Entry 7RDZ (electron microscopy, 3.60 A resolution); this record covers chains B and C of the 8 polymer chains in the assembly.

# Chain B
Name: Non-structural protein 8
From: Severe acute respiratory syndrome coronavirus 2
UniProtKB: P0DTD1 (R1AB_SARS2); residues 1-198 here correspond to UniProt positions 3943-4140 (UniProt number = residue number + 3942)
Sequence (199 residues; row label = number of the first residue in the row; numbering starts at 0):
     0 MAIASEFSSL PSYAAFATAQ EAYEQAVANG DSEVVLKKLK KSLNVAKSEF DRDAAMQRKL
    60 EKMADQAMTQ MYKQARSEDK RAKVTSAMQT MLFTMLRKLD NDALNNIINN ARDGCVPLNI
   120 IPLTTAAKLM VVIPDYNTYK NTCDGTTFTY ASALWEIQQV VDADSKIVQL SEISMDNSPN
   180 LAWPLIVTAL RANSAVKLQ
Disordered / not traced: 0-5, 192-198
Sequence notes: initiating methionine (0)
UniProt features mapped onto this chain:
  - site: Gln198 (Cleavage)

# Chain C
Name: Non-structural protein 7
From: Severe acute respiratory syndrome coronavirus 2
UniProtKB: P0DTD1 (R1AB_SARS2); residues 1-83 here correspond to UniProt positions 3860-3942 (UniProt number = residue number + 3859)
Sequence (88 residues; row label = number of the first residue in the row; numbers below 1 keep their minus sign (Gly-4 is residue -4)):
    -4 GPVDMSKMSD VKCTSVVLLS VLQQLRVESS SKLWAQCVQL HNDILLAKDT TEAFEKMVSL
    56 LSVLLSMQGA VDINKLCEEM LDNRATLQ
Disordered / not traced: -4 to 0, 74-83
Sequence notes: expression tag (-4 to 0)
UniProt features mapped onto this chain:
  - site: Gln83 (Cleavage)

# Interface between chain B and chain C
Pairs across the interface (7; chain B residue first):
  Ala162(B) with Ser26(C)
  Asp163(B) with Ser24(C); Ser25(C); Ser26(C), hydrogen bond (side chain-backbone)
  Pro178(B) with Lys27(C), hydrogen bond (backbone-side chain)
  Leu180(B) with Lys27(C)
  Ala181(B) with Ser26(C)
Other interface residues (no listed pair), chain B (7 interface residues in all): Asn179, Trp182

# In short
7 residues of chain B face 4 of chain C across their interface, with 2 hydrogen bonds. Among the polar pairs
are Asp163(B)-Ser26(C) and Pro178(B)-Lys27(C).
Chain B is Non-structural protein 8 and chain C is Non-structural protein 7, both from Severe acute
respiratory syndrome coronavirus 2; the structure, SARS-CoV-2 replication-transcription complex bound to nsp13
helicase - nsp13(2)-RTC - apo class, was determined by electron microscopy (same publication as 7RDX, 7RDY,
7RE0, 7RE1, 7RE2 and 7RE3).
